9O4K - chains A and B of the 4 polymer chains in the assembly; structure by electron microscopy, 2.76 A resolution.

[Chain A]
Molecule: DELLA protein RGA
Source organism: Arabidopsis thaliana
UniProtKB: Q9SLH3 (RGA_ARATH); residues 1-587 here = UniProt positions 1-587
Amino-acid sequence (597 residues; numbered 1 to 597; the number before each row is that of its first residue):
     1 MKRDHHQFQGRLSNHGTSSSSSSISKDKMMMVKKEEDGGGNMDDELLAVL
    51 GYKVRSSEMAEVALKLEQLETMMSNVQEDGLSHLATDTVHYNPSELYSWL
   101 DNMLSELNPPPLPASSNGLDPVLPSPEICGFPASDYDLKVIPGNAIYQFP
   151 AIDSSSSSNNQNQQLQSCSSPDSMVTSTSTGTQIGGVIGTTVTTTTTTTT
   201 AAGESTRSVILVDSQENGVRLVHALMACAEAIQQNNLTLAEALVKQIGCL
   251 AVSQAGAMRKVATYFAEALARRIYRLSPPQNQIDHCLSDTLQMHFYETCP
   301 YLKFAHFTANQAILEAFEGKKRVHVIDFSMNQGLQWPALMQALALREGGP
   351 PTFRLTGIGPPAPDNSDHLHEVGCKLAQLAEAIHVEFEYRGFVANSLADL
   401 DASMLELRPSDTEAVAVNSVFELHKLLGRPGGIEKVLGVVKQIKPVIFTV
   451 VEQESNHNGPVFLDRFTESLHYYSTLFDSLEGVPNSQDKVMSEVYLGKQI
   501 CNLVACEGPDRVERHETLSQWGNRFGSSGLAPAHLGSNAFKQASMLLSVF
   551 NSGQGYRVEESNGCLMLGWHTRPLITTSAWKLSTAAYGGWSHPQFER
Disordered / not traced: 1-41, 110-204, 277-289, 584-597
Construct notes: engineered mutation Q163 (Lys in Q9SLH3), Q164 (Arg in Q9SLH3), Q166 (Lys in Q9SLH3); expression tag (588-597)
Swiss-Prot annotation at these positions:
  - region: E371 to S403 (Leucine repeat II (LRII))
  - motif: D44 to A48 (DELLA motif), L66 to E70 (LEXLE motif), V89 to P93 (VHYNP motif), V323 to D327 (VHIID), L423 to L427 (LXXLL motif)
  - mutagenesis: D44 to A60 (In rga-delta17; induces resistance to GA-induced degradation but does not affect nuclear localization), Q341 (Q341R: Causes a semidwarf phenotype by abolishing the interaction with GID2 leading to prevent its degradation), D478 (D478N: In rga-2; partially suppresses phenotypic defects of GA-mutant ga1-3)

[Chain B]
Molecule: Gibberellin receptor GID1A
Source organism: Arabidopsis thaliana
Notes: EC 3.-.-.-
UniProtKB: Q9MAA7 (GID1A_ARATH); residue numbers follow UniProt; this construct covers 1-345
Amino-acid sequence (355 residues; row label = number of the first residue in the row):
     1 MAASDEVNLIESRTVVPLNTWVLISNFKVAYNILRRPDGTFNRHLAEYLD
    51 RKVTANANPVDGVFSFDVLIDRRINLLSRVYRPAYADQEQPPSILDLEKP
   101 VDGDIVPVILFFHGGSFAHSSANSAIYDTLCRRLVGLCKCVVVSVNYRRA
   151 PENPYPCAYDDGWIALNWVNSRSWLKSKKDSKVHIFLAGDSSGGNIAHNV
   201 ALRAGESGIDVLGNILLNPMFGGNERTESEKSLDGKYFVTVRDRDWYWKA
   251 FLPEGEDREHPACNPFSPRGKSLEGVSFPKSLVVVAGLDLIRDWQLAYAE
   301 GLKKAGQEVKLMHLEKATVGFYLLPNNNHFHNVMDEISAFVNAECGGDYK
   351 DDDDK
Disordered / not traced: 1-9, 344-355
Construct notes: expression tag (346-355)
Ligand contacts: gibberellin a3 (GA3): I24, F27, K28, Y31, R35, G115, S116, I126, Y127, D190, S191, F238, V239, D243, R244, Y247, V319, G320, Y322, L323
Swiss-Prot annotation at these positions:
  - motif: H113 to G115 (Involved in the stabilization of the negatively charged intermediate by the formation of the oxyanion hole)
  - active site: S191, D289
  - binding site (gibberellin A4): G115, S116, Y127, S191, G320
  - binding site (gibberellin A3): S116, Y127, S191, F238, G320
  - modified residue: A2 (N-acetylalanine)

[Interface between chain A and chain B]
Pairs across the interface (93; chain A residue first):
  D44(A) with N19(B)
  L46(A) with L324(B), hydrophobic; P325(B); N326(B)
  V49(A) with T129(B)
  L50(A) with L23(B), hydrophobic; A125(B); I126(B), hydrophobic; L323(B); L324(B), hydrophobic
  G51(A) with R51(B)
  Y52(A) with L23(B), hydrophobic; F27(B); R51(B)
  M59(A) with L18(B), hydrophobic; N19(B); V22(B), hydrophobic
  V62(A) with V22(B), hydrophobic
  A63(A) with R13(B); W21(B), hydrophobic
  L66(A) with V22(B); S25(B); N26(B); V29(B), hydrophobic
  E67(A) with R13(B), salt bridge
  L69(A) with V29(B), hydrophobic
  E70(A) with K28(B), salt bridge; V29(B)
  M73(A) with N32(B), hydrogen bond; I33(B), hydrophobic
  L81(A) with N32(B); I33(B), hydrophobic; R36(B), hydrogen bond (backbone-side chain)
  S82(A) with R36(B), hydrogen bond
  A85(A) with I33(B); R36(B); N42(B)
  H90(A) with L45(B); Y48(B), hydrogen bond (backbone-side chain)
  Y91(A) with Y48(B)
  N92(A) with Y48(B)
  P93(A) with Y48(B); L49(B), hydrophobic; R51(B)
  S94(A) with R51(B), hydrogen bond
  L96(A) with N26(B)
  W99(A) with N26(B)
  M103(A) with I33(B), hydrophobic
  S205(A) with N56(B); N58(B)
  T206(A) with N56(B)
  R207(A) with A55(B); N56(B); A57(B), hydrogen bond (backbone-backbone); N58(B), hydrogen bond; P92(B), hydrogen bond (side chain-backbone); S93(B); I94(B)
  S208(A) with A55(B), hydrogen bond (side chain-backbone)
  V209(A) with F66(B); D67(B), hydrogen bond (backbone-backbone); I94(B), hydrophobic; L97(B), hydrophobic
  I210(A) with D67(B)
  L211(A) with D67(B), hydrogen bond (backbone-backbone); L69(B), hydrogen bond (backbone-backbone); E98(B)
  V219(A) with L95(B), hydrophobic
  H223(A) with L95(B)
  H471(A) with I94(B)
  D478(A) with R72(B), salt bridge
  E481(A) with R72(B)
  L535(A) with Y48(B), hydrogen bond (backbone-side chain)
  G536(A) with Y48(B)
  S537(A) with Y48(B)
  F540(A) with H44(B); E47(B); Y48(B), hydrophobic
  K541(A) with H44(B)
  S544(A) with H44(B)
  Q554(A) with N75(B)
  G555(A) with N75(B)
  R557(A) with N75(B)
  E559(A) with N123(B)
  E560(A) with Y48(B); R51(B), salt bridge
  H570(A) with L69(B); L77(B)
  T571(A) with T54(B); D67(B), hydrogen bond; R79(B); N123(B)
  P573(A) with T54(B)
Other interface residues (no listed pair), chain A (58 interface residues in all): L47, A60, E78, L84, D213, T467, W569
Other interface residues (no listed pair), chain B (54 interface residues in all): A30, P37, K52, V53, V68, P91, R172

[Summary]
Chain A and chain B form an interface of 58 and 54 residues respectively, with 14 hydrogen bonds and 4 salt
bridges. Polar contacts include E67(A)-R13(B), E70(A)-K28(B) and D478(A)-R72(B). Ligands of chain B:
gibberellin a3.
Here chain A is DELLA protein RGA and chain B is Gibberellin receptor GID1A, both from Arabidopsis thaliana.
Entry 9O4K (Cryo-EM Structure of the Arabidopsis GA3-GID1A-RGA-SLY1-ASK1 Complex) was determined by electron
microscopy together with 9O4J and 9OI8 from the same study.
